PDB entry 6O22 | solution NMR | chains B and E of the 6 polymer chains in the assembly

Chain B:
Molecule: Vacuolar protein sorting-associated protein 75
Source organism: Saccharomyces cerevisiae (strain ATCC 204508 / S288c)
UniProtKB: P53853 (VPS75_YEAST); numbering as in UniProt (aligned over 1-264)
Chain sequence (264 residues; numbered 1 to 264; the number before each row is that of its first residue):
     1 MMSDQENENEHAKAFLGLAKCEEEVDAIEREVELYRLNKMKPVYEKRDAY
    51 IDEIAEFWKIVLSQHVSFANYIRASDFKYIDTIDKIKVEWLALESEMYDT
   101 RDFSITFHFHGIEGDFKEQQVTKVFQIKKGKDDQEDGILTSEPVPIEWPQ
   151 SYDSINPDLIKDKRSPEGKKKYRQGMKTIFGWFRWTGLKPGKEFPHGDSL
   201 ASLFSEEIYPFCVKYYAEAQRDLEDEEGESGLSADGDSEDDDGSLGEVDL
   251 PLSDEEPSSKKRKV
Unresolved in the structure: 1-8, 226-264
Swiss-Prot annotation at these positions:
  - modified residue: Ser3 (Phosphoserine)
  - mutagenesis: Ala19 (A19D: Decreases RTT109 binding; A19I: Mildly decreases RTT109 activity stimulation), Cys21 to Val32 (Abolishes dimer formation. Decreases activity and binding to RTT109), Arg73 to Ala74 (Decreases RTT109 binding and activity stimulation), Glu167 to Thr178 (Decreases RTT109 activity stimulation), Arg173 to Lys177 (Decreases RTT109 binding and activity stimulation), Ser205 to Glu207 (Decreases RTT109 activity stimulation), Glu206 to Glu207 (Increases acetylation of histone H3 'Lys-56'; Decreases RTT109 activity stimulation), Glu218 to Asp222 (Decreases RTT109 binding and activity stimulation), Ser233 to Val264 (Decreases RTT109 activity stimulation)
From the paper describing this entry:
  - mutagenesis - E206A/E207A: increased catalytic activity

Chain E:
Molecule: Histone H3.2
Source organism: Xenopus laevis
UniProtKB: P84233 (H32_XENLA); residues 0-135 here correspond to UniProt positions 1-136 (UniProt number = residue number + 1)
Chain sequence (136 residues; row label = number of the first residue in the row; numbering starts at 0):
     0 MARTKQTARKSTGGKAPRKQLATKAARKSAPATGGVKKPHRYRPGTVALR
    50 EIRRYQKSTELLIRKLPFQRLVREIAQDFKTDLRFQSSAVMALQEASEAY
   100 LVGLFEDTNLCAIHAKRVTIMPKDIQLARRIRGERA
Unresolved in the structure: 0-59, 135
Swiss-Prot annotation at these positions:
  - modified residue: Arg2 (Asymmetric dimethylarginine), Thr3 (Phosphothreonine), Lys4 (Allysine), Gln5 (5-glutamyl dopamine), Thr6 (Phosphothreonine), Arg8 (Citrulline), Lys9 (N6,N6,N6-trimethyllysine), Ser10 (ADP-ribosylserine), Thr11 (Phosphothreonine), Lys14 (N6-(2-hydroxyisobutyryl)lysine), Arg17 (Asymmetric dimethylarginine), Lys18 (N6-(2-hydroxyisobutyryl)lysine), Lys23 (N6-(2-hydroxyisobutyryl)lysine), Arg26 (Citrulline), Lys27 (N6,N6,N6-trimethyllysine), Ser28 (ADP-ribosylserine), Lys36 (N6,N6,N6-trimethyllysine), Lys37 (N6-methyllysine), Tyr41 (Phosphotyrosine), Lys56 (N6,N6,N6-trimethyllysine) and 8 more in UniProt
  - lipidation: Cys110 (S-palmitoyl cysteine)

Chain B / chain E interface:
Residue-residue contacts (13):
  Ser63(B) with Arg69(E)
  Ala69(B) with Leu65(E); Pro66(E)
  Asn70(B) with Arg63(E); Leu65(E)
  Tyr71(B) with Leu65(E)
  Ile72(B) with Leu65(E)
  Ala74(B) with Gln68(E); Arg69(E)
  Phe77(B) with Arg69(E)
  Lys170(B) with Ser86(E); Ser87(E)
  Gln174(B) with Ser86(E)
Other interface residues (no listed pair), chain B (10 interface residues in all): Arg73
Interface features reported in the paper:
  - pairs named by the authors: Asn70(B)-Leu65(E) (backbone contact), Phe77(B)-Arg69(E)
  - interface residues, chain B: Lys170(B), Gln174(B)
  - interface residues, chain E: Leu65(E)

Summary:
10 residues of chain B face 7 of chain E across their interface. The authors report a backbone contact between
Asn70(B) and Leu65(E); a contact between Phe77(B) and Arg69(E). Curated annotation (UniProt) lists 35
mutagenesis sites on chain B. The paper reports that E206A/E207A of chain B increase catalytic activity;
interface residues Lys170(B), Gln174(B) and Leu65(E).
Here chain B is Vacuolar protein sorting-associated protein 75 (Saccharomyces cerevisiae (strain ATCC 204508 /
S288c)) and chain E is Histone H3.2 (Xenopus laevis). Entry 6O22 (Structure of Asf1-H3:H4-Rtt109-Vps75 histone
chaperone-lysine acetyltransferase complex with the histone substrate) was determined by solution NMR.
